Entry 7TOA (X-ray diffraction, 1.41 A resolution); this record covers chains A and D.

== Chain A ==
Protein: Bromodomain-containing protein 3
Organism: Homo sapiens
Notes: fragment: bd1
UniProt: Q15059 (BRD3_HUMAN); residue numbers follow UniProt; this construct covers 32-147
Chain sequence (116 residues; each row starts with the number of its first residue):
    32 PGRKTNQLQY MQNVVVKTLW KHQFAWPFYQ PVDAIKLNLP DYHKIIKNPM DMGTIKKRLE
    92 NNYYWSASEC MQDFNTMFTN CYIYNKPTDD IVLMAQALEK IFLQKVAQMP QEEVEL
Swiss-Prot annotation at these positions:
  - region: K78 to P80 (Acetylated histone H3 binding)
  - natural variant: T36 (T36N: In a renal clear cell carcinoma sample)

== Chain D ==
Protein: 3xAcK.1 (triAcK.1)
Chain sequence (11 residues; each row starts with the number of its first residue):
     3 RSLKLLKHLK H
Modified residues: K6 (N(6)-acetyllysine; ALY); K9 (N(6)-acetyllysine; ALY); K12 (N(6)-acetyllysine; ALY)

== Interface between chain A and chain D ==
Residue-residue contacts (23; chain A residue first):
  W57(A) - L7(D)
  W57(A) - H10(D)
  W57(A) - L11(D)  hydrophobic
  P58(A) - L7(D)  hydrophobic
  P58(A) - H10(D)
  F59(A) - K6(D)
  V63(A) - K6(D)
  K67(A) - H13(D)  hydrogen bond (backbone-side chain)
  L68(A) - K9(D)
  L68(A) - H10(D)
  L68(A) - H13(D)
  N69(A) - K9(D)
  L70(A) - K6(D)
  L70(A) - K9(D)
  N116(A) - K6(D)
  T119(A) - R3(D)
  D120(A) - R3(D)
  D121(A) - R3(D)  hydrogen bond (backbone-backbone)
  D121(A) - S4(D)
  D121(A) - L7(D)
  I122(A) - K6(D)
  I122(A) - L7(D)  hydrophobic
  M125(A) - L7(D)  hydrophobic
Also at the interface, not in a pair above, chain A (18 interface residues in all): Y73, C112, Y115, Q142

== In short ==
The interface between chain A and chain D involves 18 residues on one side and 8 on the other, with 2 hydrogen
bonds. Polar contacts include K67(A)-H13(D) and D121(A)-R3(D).
Here chain A is Bromodomain-containing protein 3 (Homo sapiens) and chain D is 3xAcK.1 (triAcK.1). Entry 7TOA
(BRD3-BD1 in complex with RaPID linear peptide 3xAcK.1 (triAcK.1)) was determined by X-ray diffraction (same
publication as 7TO7, 7TO8 and 7TO9).
